Entry 5M3L (electron microscopy, 3.80 A resolution); this record covers chains C and D of the 15 polymer chains in the assembly.

Chain C:
Molecule: Extracellular globin-3
Organism: Lumbricus terrestris
UniProtKB: P11069 (GLB3_LUMTE); residues 1-153 here correspond to UniProt positions 18-170 (UniProt number = residue number + 17)
Amino-acid sequence (153 residues; each row starts with the number of its first residue):
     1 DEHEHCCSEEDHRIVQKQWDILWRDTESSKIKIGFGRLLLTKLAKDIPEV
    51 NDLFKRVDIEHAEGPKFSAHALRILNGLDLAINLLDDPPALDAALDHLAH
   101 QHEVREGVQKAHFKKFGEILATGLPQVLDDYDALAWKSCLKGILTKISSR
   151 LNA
Unresolved in the structure: 1-2, 152-153
Differences from the reference sequence: conflict Glu-49 (Asp66 in P11069)
UniProt features mapped onto this chain:
  - binding site (heme b): His-102

Chain D:
Molecule: Hemoglobin chain d1
Organism: Lumbricus terrestris
UniProtKB: O61233 (O61233_LUMTE); residues 8-147 here correspond to UniProt positions 19-158 (UniProt number = residue number + 11)
Amino-acid sequence (140 residues; row label = number of the first residue in the row):
     8 ECLVTESLKVKLQWASAFGHAHERVAFGLELWRDIIDDHPEIKAPFSRVR
    58 GDNIYSPEFGAHSQRVLSGLDITISMLDTPDMLAAQLAHLKVQHVERNLK
   108 PEFFDIFLKHLLHVLGDRLGTHFDFGAWHDCVDQIIDGIK

Interface between chain C and chain D:
Contacting residue pairs - 14 pairs, chain C then chain D:
  Ile-21(C) / Leu-19(D)
  Lys-30(C) / Asp-85(D)
  Ile-31(C) / Leu-15(D)  hydrophobic
  Arg-37(C) / Val-11(D)
  Leu-38(C) / Val-11(D)  hydrophobic
  Leu-38(C) / Thr-12(D)
  Gln-126(C) / Thr-12(D)  hydrogen bond
  Gln-126(C) / Glu-13(D)  hydrogen bond
  Gln-126(C) / Lys-16(D)
  Val-127(C) / Thr-12(D)
  Leu-128(C) / Lys-16(D)  hydrogen bond (backbone-side chain)
  Asp-129(C) / Leu-19(D)
  Asp-129(C) / Gln-20(D)
  Asp-130(C) / His-129(D)
Interface residues without a listed pair, chain C (12 interface residues in all): Leu-22, Pro-125
Interface residues without a listed pair, chain D (10 interface residues in all): Thr-86

In short:
Chain C and chain D form an interface of 12 and 10 residues respectively; the contacts include 3 hydrogen
bonds. Polar pairs include Gln-126(C)/Thr-12(D), Gln-126(C)/Glu-13(D) and Leu-128(C)/Lys-16(D). UniProt lists
heme b-binding residue His-102(C) on chain C.
Here chain C is Extracellular globin-3 and chain D is Hemoglobin chain d1, both from Lumbricus terrestris.
Entry 5M3L (Single-particle cryo-EM using alignment by classification (ABC): the structure of Lumbricus
terrestris hemoglobin) was determined by electron microscopy.
